6V8P - chains A and F of the 5 polymer chains in the assembly; structure by electron microscopy, 4.10 A resolution (low resolution: residue-level contacts below are approximate; hydrogen-bond / salt-bridge calls are withheld).

Chain A:
Protein: DNA polymerase zeta catalytic subunit
Organism: Saccharomyces cerevisiae (strain ATCC 204508 / S288c)
Notes: EC 2.7.7.7
UniProt: P14284 (DPOZ_YEAST); residues 1-1504 here = UniProt positions 1-1504
Chain sequence (1538 residues; each row starts with the number of its first residue; numbers below 1 keep their minus sign (Met-33 is residue -33)):
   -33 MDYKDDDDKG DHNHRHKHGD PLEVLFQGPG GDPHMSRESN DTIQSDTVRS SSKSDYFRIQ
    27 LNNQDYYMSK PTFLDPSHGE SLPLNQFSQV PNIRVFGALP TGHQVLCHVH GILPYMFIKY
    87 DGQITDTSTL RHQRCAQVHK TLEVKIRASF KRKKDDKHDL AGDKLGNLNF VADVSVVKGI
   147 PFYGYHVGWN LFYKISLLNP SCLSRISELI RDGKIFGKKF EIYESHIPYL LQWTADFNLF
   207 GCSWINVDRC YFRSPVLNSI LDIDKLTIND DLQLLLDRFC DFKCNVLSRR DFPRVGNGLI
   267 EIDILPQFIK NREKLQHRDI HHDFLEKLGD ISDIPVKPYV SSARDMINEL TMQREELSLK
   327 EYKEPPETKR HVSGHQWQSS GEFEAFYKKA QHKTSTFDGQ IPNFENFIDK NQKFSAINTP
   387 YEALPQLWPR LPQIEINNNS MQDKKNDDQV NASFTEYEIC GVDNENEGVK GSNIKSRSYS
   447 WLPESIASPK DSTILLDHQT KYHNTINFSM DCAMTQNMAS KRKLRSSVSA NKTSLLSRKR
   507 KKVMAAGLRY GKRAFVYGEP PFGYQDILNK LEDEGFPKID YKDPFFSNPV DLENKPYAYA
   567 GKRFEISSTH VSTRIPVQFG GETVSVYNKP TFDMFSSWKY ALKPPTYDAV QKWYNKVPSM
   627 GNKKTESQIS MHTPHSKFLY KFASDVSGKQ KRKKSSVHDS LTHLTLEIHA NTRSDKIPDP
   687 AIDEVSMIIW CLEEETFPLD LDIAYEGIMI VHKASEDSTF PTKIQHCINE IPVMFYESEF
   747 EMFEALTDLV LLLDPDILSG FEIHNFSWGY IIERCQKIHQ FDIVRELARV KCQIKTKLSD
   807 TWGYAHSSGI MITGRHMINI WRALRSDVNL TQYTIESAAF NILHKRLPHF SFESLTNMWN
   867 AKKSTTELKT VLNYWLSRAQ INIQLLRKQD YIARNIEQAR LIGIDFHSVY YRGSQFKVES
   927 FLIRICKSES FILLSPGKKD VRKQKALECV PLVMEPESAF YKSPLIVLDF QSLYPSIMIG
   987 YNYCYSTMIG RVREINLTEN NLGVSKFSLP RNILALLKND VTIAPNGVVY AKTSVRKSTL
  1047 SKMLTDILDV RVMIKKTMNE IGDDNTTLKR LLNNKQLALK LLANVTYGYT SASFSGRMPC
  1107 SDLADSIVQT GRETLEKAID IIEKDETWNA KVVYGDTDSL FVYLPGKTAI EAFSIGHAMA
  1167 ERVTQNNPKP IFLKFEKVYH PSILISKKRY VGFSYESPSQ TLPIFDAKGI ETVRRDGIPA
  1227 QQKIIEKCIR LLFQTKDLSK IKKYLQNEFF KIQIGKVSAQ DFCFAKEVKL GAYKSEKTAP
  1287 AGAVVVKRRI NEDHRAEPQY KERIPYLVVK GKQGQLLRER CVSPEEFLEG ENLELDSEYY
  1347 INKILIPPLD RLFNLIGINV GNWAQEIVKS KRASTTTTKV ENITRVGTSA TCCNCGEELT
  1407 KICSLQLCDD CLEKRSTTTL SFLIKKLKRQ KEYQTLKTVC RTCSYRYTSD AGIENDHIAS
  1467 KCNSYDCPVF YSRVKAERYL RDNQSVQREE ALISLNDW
Disordered / not traced: -33 to 20, 45, 92, 118-129, 295-301, 339-340, 363-364, 399-512, 625-661, 721-722, 799-814, 1277-1305, 1320-1325, 1375-1423, 1489-1504
Construct notes: initiating methionine (-33); expression tag (-32 to 0)
Metal / ion sites: 4Fe-4S cluster Fe: Cys1446, Cys1449, Cys1468, Cys1473
Ligand contacts: 4Fe-4S cluster (SF4): Arg852, Pro854, Cys1446, Cys1449, Cys1468, Cys1473, Val1475, Phe1476, Arg1479
Swiss-Prot annotation at these positions:
  - zinc finger: Cys1398 to Cys1417 (CysA-type)
  - motif: Cys1446 to Cys1473 (CysB motif)
  - binding site (Zn(2+)): Cys1398, Cys1401, Cys1414, Cys1417
  - binding site ([4Fe-4S] cluster): Cys1446, Cys1449, Cys1468, Cys1473
From the paper describing this entry:
  - conformationally variable residues (order/disorder transition): Lys1272, Lys1280, Lys1283, Arg1309, Arg1357

Chain F:
Protein: DNA polymerase delta small subunit
Organism: Saccharomyces cerevisiae (strain ATCC 204508 / S288c)
Notes: EC 2.7.7.7
UniProt: P46957 (DPOD2_YEAST); numbering as in UniProt (aligned over 1-487)
Chain sequence (494 residues; each row starts with the number of its first residue; numbers below 1 keep their minus sign (Gly-6 is residue -6)):
    -6 GPGGDLHMDA LLTKFNEDRS LQDENLSQPR TRVRIVDDNL YNKSNPFQLC YKKRDYGSQY
    54 YHIYQYRLKT FRERVLKECD KRWDAGFTLN GQLVLKKDKV LDIQGNQPCW CVGSIYCEMK
   114 YKPNVLDEVI NDTYGAPDLT KSYTDKEGGS DEIMLEDESG RVLLVGDFIR STPFITGVVV
   174 GILGMEAEAG TFQVLDICYP TPLPQNPFPA PIATCPTRGK IALVSGLNLN NTSPDRLLRL
   234 EILREFLMGR INNKIDDISL IGRLLICGNS VDFDIKSVNK DELMISLTEF SKFLHNILPS
   294 ISVDIMPGTN DPSDKSLPQQ PFHKSLFDKS LESYFNGSNK EILNLVTNPY EFSYNGVDVL
   354 AVSGKNINDI CKYVIPSNDN GESENKVEEG ESNDFKDDIE HRLDLMECTM KWQNIAPTAP
   414 DTLWCYPYTD KDPFVLDKWP HVYIVANQPY FGTRVVEIGG KNIKIISVPE FSSTGMIILL
   474 DLETLEAETV KIDI
Disordered / not traced: -6 to -2, 48-50, 141-142, 204-209, 373-389, 487
Construct notes: expression tag (-6 to 0)
Swiss-Prot annotation at these positions:
  - modified residue: Met1 (N-acetylmethionine), Ser20 (Phosphoserine)

How chain A and chain F interact:
Pairs across the interface (23; chain A residue first):
  His732(A) - Arg154(F)
  Arg852(A) - Pro130(F)
  Thr871(A) - Arg154(F)
  Thr872(A) - Arg154(F)
  Leu1433(A) - Ile268(F)
  Leu1433(A) - Ser306(F)
  Lys1434(A) - Ile268(F)
  Gln1436(A) - Asp307(F)
  Thr1441(A) - Val122(F)
  Val1445(A) - Leu132(F)
  Thr1448(A) - Leu132(F)
  Thr1448(A) - Ser135(F)
  Thr1448(A) - Tyr136(F)
  Cys1449(A) - Leu132(F)
  Tyr1451(A) - Ser135(F)
  Tyr1451(A) - Tyr136(F)
  Arg1452(A) - Ser135(F)
  Arg1452(A) - Asp138(F)
  Ala1457(A) - Glu111(F)
  Ala1457(A) - Met112(F)
  Gly1458(A) - Thr169(F)
  Ile1459(A) - Tyr57(F)
  Pro1474(A) - Gly128(F)
Also at the interface, not in a pair above, chain A (26 interface residues in all): Thr725, Lys869, Ser1264, Leu1426, Ser1427, Ile1430, Gln1440, Asp1456, Val1475
Also at the interface, not in a pair above, chain F (28 interface residues in all): Tyr53, Cys110, Thr126, Tyr127, Ala129, Lys134, Glu151, Ser152, Lys273, Pro305, Lys308, Ala412, Pro413

In short:
Chain A and chain F form an interface of 26 and 28 residues respectively. Ligands of chain A: 4Fe-4S cluster.
Cys1446(A), Cys1449(A), Cys1468(A) and Cys1473(A) coordinate a 4Fe-4S cluster Fe ion. From UniProt: 4
Zn2+-binding residues and 4 [4Fe-4S] cluster-binding residues on chain A. The paper reports conformational
variability at Lys1272(A), Lys1280(A) and Lys1283(A) among others.
Here chain A is DNA polymerase zeta catalytic subunit and chain F is DNA polymerase delta small subunit, both
from Saccharomyces cerevisiae (strain ATCC 204508 / S288c). Entry 6V8P (Structure of DNA Polymerase Zeta
(Apo)) was determined by electron microscopy (same publication as 6V93).
